PDB entry 7PAU | electron microscopy, 8.30 A resolution (very low resolution: no residue pairs are listed; an interface is given only as per-side residue counts) | chains b and 3 of the 32 polymer chains in the assembly

== Chain b ==
Protein: 50S ribosomal protein L3
Source organism: Mycoplasma pneumoniae M129
UniProt: P75580 (RL3_MYCPN); residue numbers follow UniProt; this construct covers 1-287
Amino-acid sequence (287 residues; numbered 1 to 287; the number before each row is that of its first residue):
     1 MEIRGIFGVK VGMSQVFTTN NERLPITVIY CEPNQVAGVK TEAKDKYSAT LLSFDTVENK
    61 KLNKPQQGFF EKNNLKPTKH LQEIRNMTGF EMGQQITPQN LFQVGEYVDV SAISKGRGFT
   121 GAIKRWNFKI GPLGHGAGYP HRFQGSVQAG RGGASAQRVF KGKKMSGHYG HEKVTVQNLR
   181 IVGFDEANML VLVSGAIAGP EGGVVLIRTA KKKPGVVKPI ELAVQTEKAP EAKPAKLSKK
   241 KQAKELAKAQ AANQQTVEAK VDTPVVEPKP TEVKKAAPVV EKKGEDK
Disordered / not traced: 230-287

== Chain 3 ==
Molecule: 23S ribosomal RNA
Source organism: Mycoplasma pneumoniae M129
Sequence (2907 nucleotides; numbered 1 to 2907; the number before each row is that of its first residue):
     1 UACAAUAAGU UACUAAGGGC UUAUGGUGGA UGCCUUGGCA CUAAUAGGCG AUGAAGGACG
    61 UGUUAACCUG CGAUAAGCUU CGGGUAGGUG GUAAGAACCU CAGAUCCGGA GAUUUCCGAA
   121 UGGAGCAAUC CGGUAGUUGG AAACAGCUAU CAUUAAUUGA UGAAUAAAUA GUCAAUUAAA
   181 GCAAUACGUG GUGAAGUGAA ACAUCUCAGU AGCCACAGGA AAAGAAAACG AAUGUGAUUC
   241 CGUGUGUAGU GGCGAGCGAA AGCGGAACAG GCCAAACUUA UCAUUAGAUA GGGGUUGUAG
   301 GGCUUGCAAU GUGGACUUGA AAACGAUAGA AGAAGCUGUU GGAAAGCAGC GCGCAAAAGG
   361 GUGAUAGCCC CGUAUUUGAA AUUGUUUUCA UACCUAGCGA GAUCCCUGAG UAGCUCGGAA
   421 AACGUUAUUU UGAGUGAAUC UGCCCAGACC AUUGGGUAAG CCUAAAUACU AAUUAGUGAC
   481 CGAUAGCGAA ACAGUACCGU GAGGGAAAGG UGAAAAGAAC CCAGAGAUGG GAGUGAAAUA
   541 GAUUCUGAAA CCAUAUGCCU ACAACGUGUC AGAGCACAUU AAUGUGUGAU GGCGUGCGUU
   601 UUGAAGUAUG AGCCGGCGAG UUAUGAUAGC AAGCGUUAGU UAACCAGGAG AUGGGGAGCU
   661 GUAGCGAAAG CGAGUUUUAA AAGAGCGUUU GUUUGUUAUU AUAGACCCGA AACGGGUUGA
   721 GCUAGUCAUG AGCAGGUUGA AGGUUGAGUA ACAUCAACUG GAGGACCGAA CCGACUCUCG
   781 UUGAAACGAU AGCGGAUGAC UUGUGAUUAG GGGUGAAAUU CCAAUCGAAA UCCGUGAUAG
   841 CUGGUUCUCG UCGAAAUAGC UUUAAGGCUA GCGUGAGAUC ACAAAUAAGU GGAGGUAAAG
   901 CUACUGAAUG UAUGAUGGCG CCACCUAGGC GUACUGAAUA CAAUUAAACU CUGAAUGCCA
   961 UUUAUUUUAU UCUCGCAGUC AGACAGUGGG GGAUAAGCUU CAUUGUCAAG AGGGGAAGAG
  1021 CCCAGAUCAU UAAAUAAGGU CCCCAAAAUA UACUAAGUGG AAAAGGAUGU GAAAGUGCUA
  1081 AAACAGCAAG GAUGUUGGCU UAGAAGCAGC CAUCGUUUAA AGAGUGCGUA ACAGCUCACU
  1141 UGUCGAGUGU UUUUGCGCCG AAGAUGUAAC GGGGCUAAGU AUAUUACCGA AUUUAUGGAU
  1201 AAGAUUUAUA UCUUGUGGUA GACGAGCGUU GUAUUGGAGU UGAAGUCAAA GCGUGAGCAU
  1261 UGGUGGAUCC AAUACAAGUG AGAAUGCCGG CAUGAGUAAC GCUUGGGAGU GAGAAUCUCC
  1321 CAAACCGAUU GACUAAGGUU UCCUGGACCA GGGUCGUCCU UCCAGGGUUA GUCUGGACCU
  1381 AAGCUGAGGC UGAAAAGCGU AGGCGAUGGA CAACAGGUUA AUAUUCCUGU ACUUACAGUU
  1441 AGACUGAUGG AGUGACAAAG AAGGUUUUCC ACCCCCAUAA UUGGAUUUGG GGAUAAAUCA
  1501 UAAGGUGGUA CAAUAGGCAA AUCCGUUGUG CAUAACAUUG AGUGAUGAUG UCGAGUGAAU
  1561 GAGUGAUCAA GUAGCGAAGG UGGUAUUAAU CAUGCUUUCA AGAAAAGCUU CUAGGGUUAA
  1621 UCUAGCUGUA ACCAGUACCG AGAACGAACA CACGUAGUCA AGGAGAGGAU CCUAAGGUUA
  1681 GCGAGUGAAC UAUAGCCAAG GAACUCUGCA AAUUAACCCC GUAAGUUAGC GAGAAGGGGU
  1741 GCUUAUGUAA AAGUAAGCCG CAGUGAAGAA CGAGGGGGGA CUGUUUAACU AAAACACAAC
  1801 UCUAUGCCAA ACCGUAAGGU GAUGUAUAUG GGGUGACACC UGCCCAGUGC UGGAAGGUUA
  1861 AAGAAGGAGG UUAGCGCAAG CGAAGCUUUU AACUGAAGCC CCAGUGAACG GCGGCCGUAA
  1921 CUAUAACGGU CCUAAGGUAG CGAAAUUCCU AGUCGGGUAA AUUCCGUCCC GCUUGAAUGG
  1981 UGUAACCAUC UCUUGACUGU CUCGGCUAUA GACUCGGUGA AAUCCAGGUA CGGGUGAAGA
  2041 CACCCGUUAG GCGCAACGGG ACGGAAAGAC CCCGUGAAGC UUUACUGUAG CUUAAUAUUG
  2101 AUCAGGACAU UAUCAUGUAG AGAAUAGGUA GGAGCAAUCG AUGCAAGUUC GCUAGGACUU
  2161 GUUGAUGCGA AAGGUGGAAU ACUACCCUUG GUUGUGUGCU GUUCUAAUUG GUAACUGUUA
  2221 UCCAGUUUCA AGACAGUGUU AGGUGGGCAG UUUGACUGGG GCGGUCGCCU CCUAAAAGGU
  2281 AACGGAGGCG UACAAAGGUA CCUUCAGUAC GGUUGGAAAU CGUAUGUAGA GUGUAAUGGU
  2341 GUAAGGGUGC UUGACUGUGA GACAUACAGG UCGAACAGGU GAGAAAUCAG GUCAUAGUGA
  2401 UCCGGUGGUC CAGUAUGGAA UGGCCAUCGC UCAACGGAUA AAAGCUACUC CGGGGAUAAC
  2461 AGGCUGAUAC UGCCCAAGAG UUCAUAUCGA CGGCAGUGUU UGGCACCUCG AUGUCGACUC
  2521 AUCUCAUCCU CGAGCUGAAG CAGGUUCGAA GGGUUCGGCU GUUCGCCGAU UAAAGAGAUA
  2581 CGUGAGUUGG GUUCAAACCG UCGUGAGACA GGUUGGUCCC UAUCUAUUGU GCCCGUAGGA
  2641 AGAUUGAAGA GUGUUGCUUC UAGUACGAGA GGACCGAAGC GAGGACACCU CUUAUGCUCC
  2701 AGUUGUAGCG CCAGCUGCAC CGCUGGGUAG UAACGUGUCU AUUAGAUAAA CGCUGAAAGC
  2761 AUCUAAGUGU GAAACUAUCU CAAAGAUUAA UCUUCCCAUU UCGCAAGAAA GUAAGAGCCG
  2821 UCAAAGACGA UGACGUUGAU AGGUUACAGG UGUAAGCAUA GUGAUAUGUU GAGCUGAGUA
  2881 AUACUAAUUG CUCGAGGACU UAUUGGA
Disordered / not traced: 1-7, 923-927, 1560-1569, 2901-2907

== How chain b and chain 3 interact ==
At this resolution (8 A) residue pairs are not listed: 103 residues of chain b and 91 of chain 3 lie at the interface.

== Summary ==
The interface between chain b and chain 3 involves 103 residues on one side and 91 on the other.
Here chain b is 50S ribosomal protein L3 and chain 3 is 23S ribosomal RNA, both from Mycoplasma pneumoniae
M129. Entry 7PAU (free 50S in complex with ribosome recycling factor in untreated Mycoplasma pneumoniae cells)
was determined by electron microscopy (same publication as 7OOC, 7OOD, 7P6Z, 7PAH, 7PAI, 7PAJ and 23 further
entries).
